6J6N - chains A and B of the 41 polymer chains in the assembly; structure by electron microscopy, 3.86 A resolution.

[Chain A]
Name: Pre-mRNA-splicing factor 8
Source organism: Saccharomyces cerevisiae S288c
UniProtKB: P33334 (PRP8_YEAST); residues 1-2413 here = UniProt positions 1-2413
Chain sequence (2413 residues; numbered 1 to 2413; the number before each row is that of its first residue):
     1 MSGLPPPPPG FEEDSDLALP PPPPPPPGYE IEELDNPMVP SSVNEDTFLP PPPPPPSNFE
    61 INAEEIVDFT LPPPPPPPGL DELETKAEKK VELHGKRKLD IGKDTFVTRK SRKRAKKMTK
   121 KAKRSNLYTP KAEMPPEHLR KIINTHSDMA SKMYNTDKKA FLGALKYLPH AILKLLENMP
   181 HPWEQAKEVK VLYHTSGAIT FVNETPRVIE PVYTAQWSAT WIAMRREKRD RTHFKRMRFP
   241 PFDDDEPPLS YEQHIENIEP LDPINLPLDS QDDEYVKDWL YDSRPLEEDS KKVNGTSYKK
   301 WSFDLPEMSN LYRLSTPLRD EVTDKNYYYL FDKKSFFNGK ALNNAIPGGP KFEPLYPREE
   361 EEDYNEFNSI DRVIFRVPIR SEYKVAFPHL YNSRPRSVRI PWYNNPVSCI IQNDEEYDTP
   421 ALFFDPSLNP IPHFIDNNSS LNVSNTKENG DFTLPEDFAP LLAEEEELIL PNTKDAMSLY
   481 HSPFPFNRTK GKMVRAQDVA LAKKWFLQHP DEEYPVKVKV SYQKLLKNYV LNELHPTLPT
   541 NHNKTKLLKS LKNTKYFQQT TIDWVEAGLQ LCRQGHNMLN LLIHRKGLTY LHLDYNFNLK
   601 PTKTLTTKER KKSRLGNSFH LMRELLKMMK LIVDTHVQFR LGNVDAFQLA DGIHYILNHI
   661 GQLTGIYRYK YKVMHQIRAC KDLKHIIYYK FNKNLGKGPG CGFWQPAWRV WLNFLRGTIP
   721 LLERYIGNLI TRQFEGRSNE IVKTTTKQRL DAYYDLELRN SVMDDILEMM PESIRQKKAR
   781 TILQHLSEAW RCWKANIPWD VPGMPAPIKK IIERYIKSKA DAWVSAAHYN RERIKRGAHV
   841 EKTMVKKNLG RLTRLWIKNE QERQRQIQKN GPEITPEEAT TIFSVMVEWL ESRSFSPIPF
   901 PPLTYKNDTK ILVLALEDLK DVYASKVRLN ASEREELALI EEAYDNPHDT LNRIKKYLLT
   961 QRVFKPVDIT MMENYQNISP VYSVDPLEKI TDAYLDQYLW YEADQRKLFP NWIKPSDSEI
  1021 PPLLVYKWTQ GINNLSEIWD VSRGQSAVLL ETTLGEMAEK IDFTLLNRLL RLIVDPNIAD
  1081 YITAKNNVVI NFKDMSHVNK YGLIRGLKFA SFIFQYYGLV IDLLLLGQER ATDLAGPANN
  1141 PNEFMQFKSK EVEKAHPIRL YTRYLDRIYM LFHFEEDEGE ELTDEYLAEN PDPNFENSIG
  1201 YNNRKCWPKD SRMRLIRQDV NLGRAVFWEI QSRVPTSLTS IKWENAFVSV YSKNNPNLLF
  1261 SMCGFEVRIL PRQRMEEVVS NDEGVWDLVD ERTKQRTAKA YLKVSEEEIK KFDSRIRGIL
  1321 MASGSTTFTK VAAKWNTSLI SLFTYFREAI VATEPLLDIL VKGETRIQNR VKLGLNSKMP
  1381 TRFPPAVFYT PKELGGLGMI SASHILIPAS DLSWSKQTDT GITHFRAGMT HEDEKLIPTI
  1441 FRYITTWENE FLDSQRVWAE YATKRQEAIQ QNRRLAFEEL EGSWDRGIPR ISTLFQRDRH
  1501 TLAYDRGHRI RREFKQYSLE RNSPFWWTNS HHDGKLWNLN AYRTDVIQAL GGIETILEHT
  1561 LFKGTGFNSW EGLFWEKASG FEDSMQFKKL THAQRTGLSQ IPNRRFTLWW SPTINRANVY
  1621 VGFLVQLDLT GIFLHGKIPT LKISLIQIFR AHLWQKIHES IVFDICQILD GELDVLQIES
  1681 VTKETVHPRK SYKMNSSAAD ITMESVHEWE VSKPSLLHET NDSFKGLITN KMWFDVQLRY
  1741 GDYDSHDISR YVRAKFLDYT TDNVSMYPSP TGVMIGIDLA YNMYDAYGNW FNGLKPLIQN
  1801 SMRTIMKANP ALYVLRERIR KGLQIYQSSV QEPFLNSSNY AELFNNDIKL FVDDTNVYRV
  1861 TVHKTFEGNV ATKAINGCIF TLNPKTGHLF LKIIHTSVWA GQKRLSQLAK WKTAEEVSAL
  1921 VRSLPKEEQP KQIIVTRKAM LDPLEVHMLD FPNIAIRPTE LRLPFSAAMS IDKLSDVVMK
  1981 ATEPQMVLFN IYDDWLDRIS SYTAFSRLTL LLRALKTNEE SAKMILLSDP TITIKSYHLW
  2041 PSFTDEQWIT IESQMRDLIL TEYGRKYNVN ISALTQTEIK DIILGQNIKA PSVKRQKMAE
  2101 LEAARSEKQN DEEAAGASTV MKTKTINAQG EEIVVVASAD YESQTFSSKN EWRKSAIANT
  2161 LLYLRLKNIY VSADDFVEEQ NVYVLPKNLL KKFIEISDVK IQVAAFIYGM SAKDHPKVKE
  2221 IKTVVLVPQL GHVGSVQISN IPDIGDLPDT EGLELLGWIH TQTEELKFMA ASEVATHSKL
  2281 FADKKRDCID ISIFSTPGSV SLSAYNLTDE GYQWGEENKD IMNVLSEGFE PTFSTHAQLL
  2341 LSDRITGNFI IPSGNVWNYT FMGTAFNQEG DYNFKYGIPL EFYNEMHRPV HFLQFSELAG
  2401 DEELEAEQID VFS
Not modelled in the structure: 1-126, 435-449, 1578-1598, 1830-1839, 2086-2413
Residues lining bound ligands: inositol hexakisphosphate (IHP): Arg236, Lys517, His659, Lys684, His685, Tyr688, Tyr689, Asn692, Lys697, Gly698, Asn1618
UniProt features mapped onto this chain:
  - region: Met1585 to Leu1598 (Important for branch point selection)
  - mutagenesis: His1658 (H1658S: No effect on viability), Glu1684 (E1684Q: No effect on viability), His1687 (H1687S: No effect on viability), Asp1700 (D1700N: No effect on viability), Asp1735 (D1735N: No effect on viability), Asp1853 (D1853A: Alters protein folding. Severely impaired growth. Strongly reduced growth at 35 degrees Celsius; when associated with A-1854; D1853N: Reduced growth at 30 degrees Celsius ...), Asp1854 (D1854A: Reduced growth at 30 degrees Celsius. Strongly reduced growth at 16 degrees Celsius. Strongly reduced growth at 35 degrees Celsius; when associated with A-1853 ...), Thr1855 (T1855A: Reduced growth at 30 degrees Celsius. Strongly reduced growth at 16 degrees Celsius), Thr1936 (T1936A: Reduced growth at 30 degrees Celsius. Strongly reduced growth at 16 degrees Celsius), Arg1937 (R1937K: Severely impaired growth. Reduced growth at 30 degrees Celsius. Strongly reduced growth at 16 degrees Celsius)

[Chain B]
Molecule: UBC4 pre-mRNA
Source organism: Saccharomyces cerevisiae S288c
Sequence (246 nucleotides; each row starts with the number of its first residue; numbers below 1 keep their minus sign (G-130 is residue -130)):
  -130 GAGAGAUUCC GUACACCAUC AGGGUACGAG CUAGCCCAUG GCGUACACCA UCAGGGUACG
   -70 ACUAGUAGAU CUCGUACACC AUCAGGGUAC GGAAUUCUCU AGAGUGUCGA CGAACUAAGU
   -10 GAUCUAGAAA GGUAUGUCUA AAGUUAUGGC CACGUUUCAA AUGCGUGCUU UUUUUUUAAA
    50 ACUUAUGCUC UUAUUUACUA ACAAAAUCAA CAUGCUAUUG AACUAGAGAU CCACCUACUU
   110 CAUGUU
Not modelled in the structure: -130 to -13, 16-50, 80-115

[Interface between chain A and chain B]
Contacting residue pairs (62; chain A residue first):
  Pro347(A) with G-10(B), base contact
  Lys351(A) with A-9(B), sugar contact; U-8(B), phosphate contact
  Val516(A) with U-8(B), base contact
  Val520(A) with U-8(B), sugar contact; C-7(B), phosphate contact
  Gln523(A) with U-8(B), hydrogen bond to the phosphate
  Lys524(A) with U-6(B), salt bridge to the phosphate
  Thr607(A) with U2(B), hydrogen bond to the sugar; A3(B), hydrogen bond to the phosphate
  Arg610(A) with G1(B), salt bridge to the phosphate; U2(B), salt bridge to the phosphate
  Lys611(A) with G0(B), salt bridge to the phosphate; U4(B), phosphate contact
  Arg614(A) with A-1(B), hydrogen bond to the phosphate; G0(B), salt bridge to the phosphate
  Tyr667(A) with G-4(B), sugar contact; A-3(B), hydrogen bond to the phosphate
  Arg668(A) with G-4(B), hydrogen bond to the base; A-3(B), salt bridge to the phosphate
  Tyr671(A) with A-5(B), hydrogen bond to the phosphate; G-4(B), stacking on the base
  Met674(A) with A-5(B), sugar contact
  Arg678(A) with U-6(B), salt bridge to the phosphate; A-5(B), salt bridge to the phosphate
  Ser925(A) with A75(B), phosphate contact; U76(B), phosphate contact
  Lys926(A) with A75(B), phosphate contact
  Val927(A) with A74(B), sugar contact; A75(B), phosphate contact
  Lys1330(A) with A73(B), hydrogen bond to the phosphate; A74(B), salt bridge to the phosphate
  Ala1333(A) with A75(B), base contact
  Thr1337(A) with U76(B), sugar contact
  Asn1376(A) with G-4(B), sugar contact
  Ser1377(A) with G-4(B), phosphate contact
  Lys1378(A) with U-6(B), sugar contact; A-5(B), sugar contact; G-4(B), hydrogen bond to the phosphate
  Met1379(A) with A-5(B), phosphate contact; G-4(B), phosphate contact
  Pro1380(A) with U-6(B), base contact; A-5(B), base contact
  Lys1392(A) with A75(B), base contact
  His1424(A) with A-9(B), base contact
  Thr1430(A) with C-7(B), hydrogen bond to the base; U-6(B), base contact
  Phe1525(A) with U76(B), sugar contact
  Ser1530(A) with A78(B), phosphate contact
  Lys1535(A) with C77(B), hydrogen bond to the phosphate; A78(B), salt bridge to the phosphate
  Ser1599(A) with A74(B), hydrogen bond to the base; A75(B), base contact
  Gln1600(A) with A73(B), sugar contact; A74(B), base contact; A75(B), hydrogen bond to the base
  Tyr1620(A) with A-5(B), stacking on the base
  Val1621(A) with A-5(B), sugar contact
  Gly1636(A) with A-3(B), phosphate contact
  Lys1637(A) with A-3(B), hydrogen bond to the phosphate; A-2(B), salt bridge to the phosphate
  Gln1907(A) with U60(B), sugar contact
Also at the interface, not in a pair above, chain A (42 interface residues in all): Lys519, Lys608, Ala924

[In short]
Chain A and chain B form an interface of 42 and 22 residues respectively, with 14 hydrogen bonds, 11 salt
bridges and 2 aromatic stacking contacts. Polar pairs include Arg668(A)-G-4(B), Thr1430(A)-C-7(B) and
Ser1599(A)-A74(B). Bound to chain A: inositol hexakisphosphate.
Chain A is Pre-mRNA-splicing factor 8 and chain B is UBC4 pre-mRNA, both from Saccharomyces cerevisiae S288c;
the structure, Cryo-EM structure of the yeast B*-b1 complex at an average resolution of 3.86 angstrom, was
determined by electron microscopy (same publication as 6J6G, 6J6H and 6J6Q).
